PDB entry 2C1X | X-ray diffraction, 1.90 A resolution | chain A

[Chain A]
Protein: Udp-glucose flavonoid 3-O glycosyltransferase
Organism: Vitis vinifera
Notes: EC 2.4.1.91
UniProt: O22304 (O22304_VITVI); numbering as in UniProt (aligned over 1-456)
Chain sequence (456 residues; each row starts with the number of its first residue):
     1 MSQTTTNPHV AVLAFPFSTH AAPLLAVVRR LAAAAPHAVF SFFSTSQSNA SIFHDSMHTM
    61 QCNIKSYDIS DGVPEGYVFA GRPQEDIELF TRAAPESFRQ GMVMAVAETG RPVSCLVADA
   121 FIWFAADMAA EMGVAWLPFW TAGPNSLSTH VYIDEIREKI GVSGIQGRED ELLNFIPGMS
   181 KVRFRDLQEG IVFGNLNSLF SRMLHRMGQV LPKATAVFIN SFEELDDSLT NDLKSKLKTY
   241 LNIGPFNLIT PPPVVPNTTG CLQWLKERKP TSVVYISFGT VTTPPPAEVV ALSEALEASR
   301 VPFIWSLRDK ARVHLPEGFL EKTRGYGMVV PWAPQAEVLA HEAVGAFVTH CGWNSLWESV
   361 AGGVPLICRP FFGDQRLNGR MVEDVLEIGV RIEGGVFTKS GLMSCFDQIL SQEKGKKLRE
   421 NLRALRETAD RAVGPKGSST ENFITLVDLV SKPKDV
Disordered / not traced: 1-6, 54-60, 251-259
Differences from the reference sequence: conflict Val134 (Leu in O22304)
Residues lining bound ligands:
  - B3P (2-[3-(2-hydroxy-1,1-dihydroxymethyl-ethylamino)-propylamino]-2-hydroxymethyl-propane-1,3-diol): Phe15, Phe17, Ser18, Thr19, His20, Gln84, Ile87, Phe121, Thr141, Ala142, Phe200, Val281, His350, Gly352, Trp353, Asn354, Asp374, Gln375, Asn378
  - UDP (uridine-5'-diphosphate): Ser18, Thr19, Tyr275, Ser277, Gly279, Thr280, Val281, Ser306, Trp332, Ala333, Gln335, Ala336, His350, Gly352, Trp353, Asn354, Ser355, Glu358
What the authors report for this chain:
  - binding site for UDP: Trp332, His350, Ser355, Glu358
  - contacts within the chain: Gln335-Glu358
  - mutagenesis - H20A, D374A: abolished catalytic activity
  - mutagenesis - T141A, Q375H (over 300-fold), Q375N: decreased catalytic activity

[Overview]
Ligands of chain A: UDP and compound B3P. From the paper: a binding site for UDP at Trp332, His350 and Ser355
among others; T141A, Q375H and Q375N reduce catalytic activity; 5 substitutions were tested in all.
Chain A is Udp-glucose flavonoid 3-O glycosyltransferase (Vitis vinifera); the structure, Structure and
activity of a flavonoid 3-O glucosyltransferase reveals the basis for plant natural product modification, was
determined by X-ray diffraction together with 2C1Z and 2C9Z from the same study.
